PDB entry 8BYA | electron microscopy, 3.38 A resolution | chains B and C of the 7 polymer chains in the assembly

[Chain B]
Name: Cyclin-A2
Source organism: Homo sapiens
UniProt: P20248 (CCNA2_HUMAN); residues 1-432 here = UniProt positions 1-432
Amino-acid sequence (432 residues; numbered 1 to 432; the number before each row is that of its first residue):
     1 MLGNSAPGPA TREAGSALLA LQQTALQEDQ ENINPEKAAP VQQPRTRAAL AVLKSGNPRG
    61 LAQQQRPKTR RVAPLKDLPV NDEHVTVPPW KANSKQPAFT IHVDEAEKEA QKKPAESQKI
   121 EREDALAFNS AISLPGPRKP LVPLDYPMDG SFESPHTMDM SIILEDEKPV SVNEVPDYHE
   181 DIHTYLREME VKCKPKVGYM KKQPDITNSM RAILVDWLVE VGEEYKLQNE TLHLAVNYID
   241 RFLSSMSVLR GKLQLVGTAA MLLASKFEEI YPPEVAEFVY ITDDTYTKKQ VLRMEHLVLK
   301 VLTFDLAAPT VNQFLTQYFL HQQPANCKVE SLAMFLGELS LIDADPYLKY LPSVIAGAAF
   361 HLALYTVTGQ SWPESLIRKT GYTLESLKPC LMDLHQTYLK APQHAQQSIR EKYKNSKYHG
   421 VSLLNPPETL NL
Unresolved in the structure: 1-174, 432
Curated features (UniProtKB/Swiss-Prot):
  - modified residue: Met1 (N-acetylmethionine), Ser5 (Phosphoserine), Ser55 (Phosphoserine)

[Chain C]
Name: Cyclin-dependent kinase inhibitor 1B
Source organism: Homo sapiens
UniProt: O43806 (O43806_HUMAN); residues 1-158 here = UniProt positions 1-158
Amino-acid sequence (158 residues; each row starts with the number of its first residue):
     1 MSNVRVSNGS PSLERMDARQ AEHPKPSACR NLFGPVDHEE LTRDLEKHCR DMEEASQRKW
    61 NFDFQNHKPL EGKYEWQEVE KGSLPEFYYR PPRPPKGACK VPAQESQDGS GSRPAAPLIG
   121 APANSEDTHL VDPKTDPSDS QTGLAEQCAG IRKRPATD
Unresolved in the structure: 1-24, 94-158
Reported in the primary citation:
  - contacts within the chain: Ser27-Arg30 (hydrogen bond), Pro26-Cys29 (hydrogen bond)

[Interface between chain B and chain C]
Pairs across the interface (19):
  Ile213(B) - Leu32(C)  hydrophobic
  Trp217(B) - Ala28(C)  hydrogen bond (side chain-backbone)
  Arg250(B) - Phe33(C)
  Gly251(B) - Phe33(C)
  Gly251(B) - Val36(C)
  Leu253(B) - Leu32(C)  hydrophobic
  Gln254(B) - Asn31(C)
  Gln254(B) - Leu32(C)  hydrogen bond (side chain-backbone)
  Tyr280(B) - Cys29(C)  hydrogen bond (backbone-side chain)
  Ile281(B) - Ala28(C)
  Ile281(B) - Cys29(C)
  Ile281(B) - Arg30(C)
  Thr282(B) - Arg30(C)
  Asp283(B) - Cys29(C)
  Asp283(B) - Arg30(C)
  Gln290(B) - His38(C)
  Gln290(B) - Leu41(C)
  Arg293(B) - Leu45(C)
  Leu297(B) - His48(C)
Interface residues without a listed pair, chain B (20 interface residues in all): Leu214, Glu220, Lys252, Leu255, Thr285, Tyr286, Met294
Interface residues without a listed pair, chain C (12 interface residues in all): Gly34
The authors on this interface:
  - residue pairs: Gln254(B)-Asn31(C) (hydrogen bond)
  - interface residues, chain B: Ile213(B), Leu214(B), Trp217(B), Arg250(B), Gly251(B), Leu253(B), Lys288(B)
  - interface residues, chain C: Ala28(C), Leu32(C), Phe33(C)

[In short]
20 residues of chain B and 12 residues of chain C are in contact; the contacts include 3 hydrogen bonds. Polar
contacts include Trp217(B)-Ala28(C), Gln254(B)-Leu32(C) and Tyr280(B)-Cys29(C). The authors report a hydrogen
bond between Gln254(B) and Asn31(C). From the paper: interface residues Ile213(B), Leu214(B) and Ala28(C)
among others; contacts within the chain involving Ser27(C), Arg30(C) and Cys29(C) among others.
Here chain B is Cyclin-A2 and chain C is Cyclin-dependent kinase inhibitor 1B, both from Homo sapiens. Entry
8BYA (Cryo-EM structure of SKP1-SKP2-CKS1-CDK2-CyclinA-p27KIP1 Complex) was determined by electron microscopy
(same publication as 8BYL and 8BZO).
